Entry 9CQ3 (electron microscopy, 2.80 A resolution); this record covers chains B and L of the 20 polymer chains in the assembly.

[Chain B]
Molecule: X-ray repair cross-complementing protein 5
From: Homo sapiens
Reference sequence: P13010 (XRCC5_HUMAN); numbering as in UniProt (aligned over 1-732)
Sequence (732 residues; row label = number of the first residue in the row):
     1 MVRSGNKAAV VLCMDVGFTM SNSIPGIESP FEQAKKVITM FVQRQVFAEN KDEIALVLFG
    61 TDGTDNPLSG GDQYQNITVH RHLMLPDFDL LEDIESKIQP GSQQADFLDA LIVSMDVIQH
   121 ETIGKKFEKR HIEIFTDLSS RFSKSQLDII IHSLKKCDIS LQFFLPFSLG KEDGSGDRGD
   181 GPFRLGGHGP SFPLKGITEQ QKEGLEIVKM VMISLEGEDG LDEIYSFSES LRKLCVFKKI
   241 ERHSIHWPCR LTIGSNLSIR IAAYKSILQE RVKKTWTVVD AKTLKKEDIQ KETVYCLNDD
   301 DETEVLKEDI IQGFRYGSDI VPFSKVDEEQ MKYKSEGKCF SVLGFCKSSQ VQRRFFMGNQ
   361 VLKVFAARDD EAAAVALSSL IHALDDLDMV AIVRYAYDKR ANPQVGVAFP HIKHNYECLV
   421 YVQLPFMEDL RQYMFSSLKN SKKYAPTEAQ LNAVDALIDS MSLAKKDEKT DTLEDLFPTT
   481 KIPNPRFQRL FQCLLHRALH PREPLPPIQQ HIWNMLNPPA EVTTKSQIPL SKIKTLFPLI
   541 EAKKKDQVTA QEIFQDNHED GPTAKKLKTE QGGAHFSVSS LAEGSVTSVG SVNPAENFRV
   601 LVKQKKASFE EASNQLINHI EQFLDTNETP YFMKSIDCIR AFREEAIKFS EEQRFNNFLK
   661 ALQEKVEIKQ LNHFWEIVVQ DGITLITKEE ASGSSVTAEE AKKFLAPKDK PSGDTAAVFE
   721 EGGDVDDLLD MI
Unresolved in the structure: 1-5, 170-180, 543-732
Curated features (UniProtKB/Swiss-Prot):
  - region: Leu138 to Leu165 (Leucine-zipper)
  - motif: Glu720 to Leu728 (EEXXXDL motif)
  - modified residue: Lys144 (N6-acetyllysine), Ser255 (Phosphoserine), Ser258 (Phosphoserine), Lys265 (N6-acetyllysine), Ser318 (Phosphoserine), Lys332 (N6-acetyllysine), Thr535 (Phosphothreonine), Ser577 (Phosphoserine), Ser579 (Phosphoserine), Ser580 (Phosphoserine), Lys660 (N6-acetyllysine), Lys665 (N6-acetyllysine), Thr715 (Phosphothreonine)
  - cross-link (Glycyl lysine isopeptide (Lys-Gly)): Lys195 (interchain with G-Cter in SUMO2), Lys532 (interchain with G-Cter in SUMO2), Lys534 (interchain with G-Cter in SUMO2), Lys566 (interchain with G-Cter in SUMO2), Lys568 (interchain with G-Cter in SUMO2), Lys669 (interchain with G-Cter in SUMO2), Lys688 (interchain with G-Cter in SUMO2)
  - mutagenesis: Glu720 to Glu721 (Abolishes interaction with PRKDC and its recruitment to sites of DNA damage), Asp726 to Asp727 (Abolishes interaction with PRKDC and its recruitment to sites of DNA damage)

[Chain L]
Molecule: 50-nt DNA strand
Sequence (50 nucleotides; each row starts with the number of its first residue):
     1 GACTTGTACT GGAACTCACG TGAACGAATG TTTTTAGTTT ATTGGGCGCG
Unresolved in the structure: 38-50

[How chain B and chain L interact]
Contacting residue pairs (14; chain B residue first):
  His246(B) - DG30(L)  salt bridge to the phosphate
  Arg271(B) - DT21(L)  salt bridge to the phosphate
  Thr275(B) - DG22(L)  phosphate contact
  Thr275(B) - DA23(L)  phosphate contact
  Trp276(B) - DG22(L)  hydrogen bond to the phosphate
  Lys338(B) - DA28(L)  phosphate contact
  Lys338(B) - DT29(L)  salt bridge to the phosphate
  Lys399(B) - DA27(L)  phosphate contact
  Lys399(B) - DA28(L)  salt bridge to the phosphate
  Arg400(B) - DC25(L)  base contact
  Arg400(B) - DG26(L)  hydrogen bond to the sugar
  Arg400(B) - DA27(L)  sugar contact
  Arg431(B) - DA18(L)  salt bridge to the phosphate
  Arg486(B) - DT21(L)  salt bridge to the phosphate
Also at the interface, not in a pair above, chain B (11 interface residues in all): Arg368, Asp398
Also at the interface, not in a pair above, chain L (11 interface residues in all): DG20

[In short]
The chain B/chain L interface involves 11 residues from each chain, with 2 hydrogen bonds and 6 salt bridges.
Polar contacts include Arg400(B)-DG26(L), Trp276(B)-DG22(L) and His246(B)-DG30(L). Curated annotation
(UniProt) lists 4 mutagenesis sites on chain B.
Chain B is X-ray repair cross-complementing protein 5 (Homo sapiens) and chain L is a 50-nt DNA strand; the
structure, The gap-filling complex with Pol mu engaged in the NHEJ pathway, was determined by electron
microscopy together with 9CQ6, 9CQC, 9N81, 9N82 and 9N83 from the same study.
